1GRU - chains F and M of the 21 polymer chains in the assembly; structure by electron microscopy, 12.50 A resolution (very low resolution: no residue pairs are listed; an interface is given only as per-side residue counts).

Chain F (and M):
Molecule: Groel
Source organism: Escherichia coli
Notes: chain M of this document is another copy of the same molecule, construct and numbering; everything in this record applies to it too
Reference sequence: P06139 (CH60_ECOLI); residues 2-548 here correspond to UniProt positions 1-547 (UniProt number = residue number - 1)
Sequence (547 residues; numbered 2 to 548; the number before each row is that of its first residue):
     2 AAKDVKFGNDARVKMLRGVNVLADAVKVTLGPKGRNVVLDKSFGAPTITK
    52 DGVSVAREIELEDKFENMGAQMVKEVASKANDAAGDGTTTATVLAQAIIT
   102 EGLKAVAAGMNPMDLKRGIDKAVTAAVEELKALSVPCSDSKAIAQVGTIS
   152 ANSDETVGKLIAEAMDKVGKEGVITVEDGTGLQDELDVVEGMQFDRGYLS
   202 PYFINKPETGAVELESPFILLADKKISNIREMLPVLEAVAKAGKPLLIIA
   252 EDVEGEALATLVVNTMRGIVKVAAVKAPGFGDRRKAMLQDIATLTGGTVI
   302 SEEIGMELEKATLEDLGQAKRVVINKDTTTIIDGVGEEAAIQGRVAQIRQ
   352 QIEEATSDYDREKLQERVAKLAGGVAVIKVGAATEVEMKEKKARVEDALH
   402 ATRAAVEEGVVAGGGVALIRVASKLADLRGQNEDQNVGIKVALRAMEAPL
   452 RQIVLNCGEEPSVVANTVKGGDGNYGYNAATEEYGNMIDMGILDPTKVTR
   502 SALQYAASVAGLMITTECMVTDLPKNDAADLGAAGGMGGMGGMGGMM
Not modelled in the structure: 527-548
What the authors report for this chain:
  - self-association interface (contacts with another copy of this molecule); pairs are residue here / residue on that copy: Arg197-Glu386

Chain F / chain M interface:
At this resolution (12 A) residue pairs are not listed: 4 residues of chain F and 4 of chain M lie at the interface.

In short:
Chain F and chain M each contribute 4 residues to their interface. The paper reports a self-association
interface involving Arg197(F).
Both chains are Groel (Escherichia coli). Entry 1GRU (Solution structure of groes-ADP7-groel-ATP7 complex by
cryo-EM) was determined by electron microscopy, deposited together with 1GR5 and 2C7E.
